PDB entry 2XI7 | X-ray diffraction, 2.20 A resolution | chains A and B of the 4 polymer chains in the assembly

Chain A (and B):
Molecule: RNA polymerase L
Organism: Bunyavirus la crosse
Notes: fragment: n-terminal endonuclease domain, residues 1-183; chain B of this document is another copy of the same molecule, construct and numbering; everything in this record applies to it too
UniProt: A5HC98 (A5HC98_BUNLC); residue numbers follow UniProt; this construct covers 1-183
Sequence (184 residues; numbered 0 to 183; the number before each row is that of its first residue; numbering starts at 0):
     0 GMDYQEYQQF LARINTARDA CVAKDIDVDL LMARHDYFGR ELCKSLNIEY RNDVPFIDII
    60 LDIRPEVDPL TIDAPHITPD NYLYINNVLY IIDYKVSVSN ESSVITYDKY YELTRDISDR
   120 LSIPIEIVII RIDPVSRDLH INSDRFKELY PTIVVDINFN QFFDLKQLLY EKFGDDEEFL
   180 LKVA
Differences from the reference sequence: expression tag (0)
Curated features (UniProtKB/Swiss-Prot):
  - binding site (Mn(2+)): His34, Asp52, Asp79, Asp92, Tyr93
  - mutagenesis: His34 (H34A: Complete loss of nuclease activity), Asp52 (D52A: Complete loss of nuclease activity), Asp79 (D79A: Complete loss of nuclease activity), Asp92 (D92A: Complete loss of nuclease activity), Lys94 (K94A: Complete loss of nuclease activity)
Metal / ion sites: Mn2+ site 1: His34, Asp79, Asp92, Tyr93 (together with 2-4-dioxo-4-phenylbutanoic acid); Mn2+ site 2: Asp52, Asp79 (together with 2-4-dioxo-4-phenylbutanoic acid)
Residues lining bound ligands: 2-4-dioxo-4-phenylbutanoic acid (XI7): Met31, His34, Asp52, Asp79, Asp92, Tyr93, Lys94
Reported in the primary citation:
  - Mn2+ coordination: His34, Asp52, Asp79, Asp92, Tyr93
  - conformationally variable residues (loop rearrangement, side-chain flip): Asp52, Asp92
  - mutagenesis - D52A: abolished binding to 2-4-dioxo-4-phenylbutanoic acid
  - mutagenesis - H34K, D52A, D79A, D92A, K94A: abolished catalytic activity
  - mutagenesis - E48A: unchanged catalytic activity
  - mutagenesis - K108A: decreased catalytic activity
  - mutagenesis - H34A: decreased stability
  - mutagenesis - D79A: abolished binding to Mn2+
  - mutagenesis - H34K: increased stability
  - mutagenesis - D52A (21.0 (+/-2.3) uM), D92A: decreased binding to Mn2+

How chain A and chain B interact:
Cross-chain cystine bridges: Cys20(A)-Cys20(B)
Residue-residue contacts (14):
  Val66(A) - Leu69(B)  hydrophobic
  Thr70(A) - Thr70(B)
  Ile71(A) - Leu69(B)
  Asp72(A) - Leu69(B)  hydrogen bond (backbone-backbone)
  Arg114(A) - His75(B)
  Asp115(A) - His75(B)
  Asp118(A) - Pro54(B)
  Asp118(A) - Ile56(B)
  Asp118(A) - His75(B)
  Arg119(A) - Pro68(B)  hydrogen bond (side chain-backbone)
  Arg119(A) - Leu69(B)
  Arg119(A) - Thr70(B)
  Arg119(A) - Ile71(B)  hydrogen bond (side chain-backbone)
  Leu120(A) - Leu69(B)  hydrophobic
Also at the interface, not in a pair above, chain B (9 interface residues in all): Asp57, Ala73

In short:
Chain A and chain B each contribute 9 residues to their interface; the contacts include 1 disulfide bond and 3
hydrogen bonds. Polar pairs include Arg119(A)-Pro68(B), Arg119(A)-Ile71(B) and Asp72(A)-Leu69(B). The paper
reports that H34K, D52A and D79A of chain A, among others, abolish catalytic activity; Mn2+ coordination by
His34(A), Asp52(A) and Asp79(A) among others; 8 substitutions were tested in all.
Chain A and chain B are both RNA polymerase L (Bunyavirus la crosse); the structure, N-terminal endonuclease
domain of La Crosse virus L-protein, was determined by X-ray diffraction together with 2XI5 from the same
study.
